1RT7 - chains A and B; structure by X-ray diffraction, 3.00 A resolution.

[Chain A]
Name: HIV-1 reverse transcriptase
From: HIV-1 M:B_HXB2R
Notes: EC 2.7.7.49
UniProtKB: P04585 (POL_HV1H2); residues 1-560 here correspond to UniProt positions 587-1146 (UniProt number = residue number + 586)
Sequence (560 residues; each row starts with the number of its first residue):
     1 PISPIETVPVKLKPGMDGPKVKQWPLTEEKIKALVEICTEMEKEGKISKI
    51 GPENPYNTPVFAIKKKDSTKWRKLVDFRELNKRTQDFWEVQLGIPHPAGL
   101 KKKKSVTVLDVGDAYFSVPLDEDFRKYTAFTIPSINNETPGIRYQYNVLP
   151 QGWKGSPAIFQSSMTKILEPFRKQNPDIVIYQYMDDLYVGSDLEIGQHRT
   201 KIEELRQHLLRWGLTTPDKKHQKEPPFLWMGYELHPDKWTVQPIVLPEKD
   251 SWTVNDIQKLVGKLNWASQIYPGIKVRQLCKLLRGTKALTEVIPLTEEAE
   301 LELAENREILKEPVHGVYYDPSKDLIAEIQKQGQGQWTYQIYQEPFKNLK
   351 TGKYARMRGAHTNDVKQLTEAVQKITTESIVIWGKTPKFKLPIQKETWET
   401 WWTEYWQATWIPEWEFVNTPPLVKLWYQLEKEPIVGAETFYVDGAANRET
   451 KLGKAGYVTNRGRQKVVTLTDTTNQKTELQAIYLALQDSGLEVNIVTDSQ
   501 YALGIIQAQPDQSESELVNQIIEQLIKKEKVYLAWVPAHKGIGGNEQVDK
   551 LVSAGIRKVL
Unresolved in the structure: 1-3, 540-560
Sequence notes: modified residue (280)
Modified / non-standard residues: Cys280 (3-sulfinoalanine; CSD)
Residues lining bound ligands: UC4 (1-methyl ethyl 1-chloro-5-[[(5,6dihydro-2-methyl-1,4-oxathiin-3-yl)carbonyl]amino]benzoate): Leu100, Lys101, Lys103, Val106, Val179, Ile180, Tyr181, Tyr188, Val189, Gly190, Phe227, Trp229, Leu234, Pro236, Tyr318
Swiss-Prot annotation at these positions:
  - binding site (Mg(2+)): Asp186
  - site: Trp402 (Essential for RT p66/p51 heterodimerization)

[Chain B]
Name: HIV-1 reverse transcriptase
From: HIV-1 M:B_HXB2R
Notes: EC 2.7.7.49
UniProtKB: P04585 (POL_HV1H2); residues 1-440 here correspond to UniProt positions 587-1026 (UniProt number = residue number + 586)
Sequence (440 residues; row label = number of the first residue in the row):
     1 PISPIETVPVKLKPGMDGPKVKQWPLTEEKIKALVEICTEMEKEGKISKI
    51 GPENPYNTPVFAIKKKDSTKWRKLVDFRELNKRTQDFWEVQLGIPHPAGL
   101 KKKKSVTVLDVGDAYFSVPLDEDFRKYTAFTIPSINNETPGIRYQYNVLP
   151 QGWKGSPAIFQSSMTKILEPFRKQNPDIVIYQYMDDLYVGSDLEIGQHRT
   201 KIEELRQHLLRWGLTTPDKKHQKEPPFLWMGYELHPDKWTVQPIVLPEKD
   251 SWTVNDIQKLVGKLNWASQIYPGIKVRQLCKLLRGTKALTEVIPLTEEAE
   301 LELAENREILKEPVHGVYYDPSKDLIAEIQKQGQGQWTYQIYQEPFKNLK
   351 TGKYARMRGAHTNDVKQLTEAVQKITTESIVIWGKTPKFKLPIQKETWET
   401 WWTEYWQATWIPEWEFVNTPPLVKLWYQLEKEPIVGAETF
Unresolved in the structure: 1-5, 89-92, 216-231
Swiss-Prot annotation at these positions:
  - binding site (Mg(2+)): Asp186
  - site: Trp402 (Essential for RT p66/p51 heterodimerization)

[How chain A and chain B interact]
Pairs across the interface (94; chain A residue first):
  Val8(A) - Glu53(B)
  Pro9(A) - Glu53(B)
  Gln85(A) - Glu53(B)  hydrogen bond (side chain-backbone)
  Asp86(A) - Pro55(B)
  Phe87(A) - Pro52(B)
  Phe87(A) - Pro55(B)
  Trp88(A) - Lys22(B)
  Trp88(A) - Pro52(B)  hydrogen bond (backbone-backbone)
  Trp88(A) - Asn54(B)
  Trp88(A) - Pro55(B)
  Trp88(A) - Tyr56(B)
  Trp88(A) - Asn57(B)
  Trp88(A) - Arg143(B)
  Glu89(A) - Lys22(B)
  Gln91(A) - Asn137(B)  hydrogen bond (side chain-backbone)
  Gly93(A) - Asn137(B)  hydrogen bond (backbone-side chain)
  Pro95(A) - Asn136(B)
  Pro95(A) - Asn137(B)
  Pro95(A) - Glu138(B)
  His96(A) - Asn136(B)  hydrogen bond (backbone-side chain)
  Gly99(A) - Asn136(B)
  Gly99(A) - Glu138(B)
  Leu100(A) - Asn136(B)
  Leu100(A) - Glu138(B)
  Lys101(A) - Glu138(B)  salt bridge
  Glu169(A) - Lys49(B)  salt bridge
  Tyr181(A) - Glu138(B)
  Lys366(A) - Gln394(B)
  Glu370(A) - Gln394(B)
  Gln373(A) - Glu396(B)
  Gln373(A) - Thr400(B)  hydrogen bond
  Thr376(A) - Trp401(B)
  Thr377(A) - Thr400(B)  hydrogen bond
  Ile380(A) - Leu26(B)
  Val381(A) - Pro25(B)  hydrophobic
  Val381(A) - Ile135(B)
  Val381(A) - Asn136(B)  hydrogen bond (backbone-backbone)
  Val381(A) - Asn137(B)
  Ile382(A) - Ile135(B)
  Ile382(A) - Asn136(B)
  Trp383(A) - Ile135(B)
  Gly384(A) - Thr27(B)
  Gly384(A) - Glu28(B)  hydrogen bond (backbone-backbone)
  Gly384(A) - Ile135(B)
  Trp402(A) - Lys331(B)  hydrogen bond (backbone-side chain)
  Trp402(A) - His361(B)
  Trp402(A) - Thr362(B)
  Trp402(A) - Asp364(B)
  Thr403(A) - Gly333(B)
  Thr403(A) - Gln334(B)  hydrogen bond
  Tyr405(A) - Lys331(B)  hydrogen bond (backbone-side chain)
  Trp406(A) - Lys331(B)
  Trp406(A) - Val417(B)
  Trp406(A) - Asn418(B)
  Trp406(A) - Thr419(B)
  Gln407(A) - Lys331(B)  hydrogen bond (backbone-side chain)
  Gln407(A) - Pro392(B)
  Gln407(A) - Ile393(B)
  Gln407(A) - Gln394(B)
  Ala408(A) - Lys331(B)
  Ala408(A) - Asp364(B)
  Ala408(A) - Pro392(B)  hydrogen bond (backbone-backbone)
  Ala408(A) - Ile393(B)
  Thr409(A) - Asp364(B)  hydrogen bond (backbone-side chain)
  Trp410(A) - Thr362(B)  hydrogen bond (side chain-backbone)
  Trp410(A) - Asn363(B)
  Trp410(A) - Trp401(B)
  Trp410(A) - Tyr405(B)
  Pro412(A) - Trp401(B)  hydrophobic
  Glu432(A) - Lys259(B)  salt bridge
  Pro433(A) - Asn255(B)
  Val435(A) - Thr290(B)
  Thr439(A) - Lys287(B)
  Thr439(A) - Ala288(B)
  Thr439(A) - Leu289(B)  hydrogen bond (side chain-backbone)
  Tyr441(A) - Val254(B)
  Tyr441(A) - Gln258(B)
  Tyr441(A) - Thr286(B)
  Tyr441(A) - Lys287(B)  hydrogen bond (side chain-backbone)
  Tyr441(A) - Leu289(B)
  Asn460(A) - Thr286(B)
  Asn460(A) - Lys287(B)
  Asn460(A) - Ala288(B)
  Val496(A) - Leu289(B)  hydrophobic
  Leu503(A) - Pro421(B)  hydrophobic
  Gln507(A) - Thr419(B)  hydrogen bond (side chain-backbone)
  Gln507(A) - Pro421(B)
  Tyr532(A) - Asn255(B)  hydrogen bond
  Tyr532(A) - Leu289(B)  hydrophobic
  Ala534(A) - Asn255(B)
  Val536(A) - Gln258(B)
  Pro537(A) - Val261(B)  hydrophobic
  Pro537(A) - Gly262(B)
  Pro537(A) - Asn265(B)
Other interface residues (no listed pair), chain A (58 interface residues in all): Ile94, Ala158, Ser162, Thr165, Glu404, Ile434, Val458, Thr459, Asn494, Trp535
Other interface residues (no listed pair), chain B (57 interface residues in all): Lys20, Val21, Thr131, Pro140, Gly285, Trp337, Val365, Thr397, Pro420, Leu422

[Overview]
58 residues of chain A face 57 of chain B across their interface; the contacts include 20 hydrogen bonds and 3
salt bridges. Polar pairs include Lys101(A)-Glu138(B), Glu169(A)-Lys49(B) and Glu432(A)-Lys259(B). Bound to
chain A: compound UC4.
Here chain A is HIV-1 reverse transcriptase and chain B is HIV-1 reverse transcriptase, both from HIV-1
M:B_HXB2R. Entry 1RT7 (HIV-1 reverse transcriptase complexed with UC84) was determined by X-ray diffraction
(same publication as 1RT4, 1RT5 and 1RT6).
